9JWG - chains B and A; structure by electron microscopy, 3.47 A resolution.

# Chain B
Protein: E3 ubiquitin-protein ligase IpaH1.4
Organism: Shigella flexneri
Notes: EC 2.3.2.27
UniProtKB: A0A0H2USG1 (IPA14_SHIFL); residues 1-575 here = UniProt positions 1-575
Amino-acid sequence (579 residues; each row starts with the number of its first residue; numbers below 1 keep their minus sign (Gly-3 is residue -3)):
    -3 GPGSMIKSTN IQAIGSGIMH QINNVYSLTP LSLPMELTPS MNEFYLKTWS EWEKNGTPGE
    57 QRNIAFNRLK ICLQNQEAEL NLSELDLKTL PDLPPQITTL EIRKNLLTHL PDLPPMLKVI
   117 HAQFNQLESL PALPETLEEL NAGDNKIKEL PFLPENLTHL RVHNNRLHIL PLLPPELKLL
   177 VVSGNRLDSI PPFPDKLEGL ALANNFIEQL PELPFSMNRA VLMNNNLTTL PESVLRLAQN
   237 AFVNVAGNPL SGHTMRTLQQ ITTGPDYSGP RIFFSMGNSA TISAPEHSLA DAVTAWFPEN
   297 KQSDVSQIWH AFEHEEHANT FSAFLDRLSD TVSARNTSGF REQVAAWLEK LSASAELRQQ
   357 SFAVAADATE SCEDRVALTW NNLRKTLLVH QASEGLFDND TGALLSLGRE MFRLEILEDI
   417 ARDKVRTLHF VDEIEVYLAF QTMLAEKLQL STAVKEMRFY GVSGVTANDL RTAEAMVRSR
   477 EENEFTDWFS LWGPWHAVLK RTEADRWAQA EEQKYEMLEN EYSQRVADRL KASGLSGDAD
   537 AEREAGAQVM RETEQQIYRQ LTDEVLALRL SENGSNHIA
Unresolved in the structure: -3 to 36, 272-575
Sequence notes: expression tag (-3 to 0); conflict Met37 (Cys in A0A0H2USG1), Arg267 (Gln in A0A0H2USG1)
UniProt features mapped onto this chain:
  - region: Ser271 to Pro281 (Linker)
  - active site: Cys368 (Glycyl thioester intermediate)
  - mutagenesis: Arg99 to Lys100 (Strongly reduced ability to ubiquitinate host RNF31/HOIP), Arg157 (R157A: Abolished interaction with host RNF31/HOIP without affecting interaction with host RBCK1/HOIL-1), Arg215 (R215E: Abolished interaction with host RNF31/HOIP and RBCK1/HOIL-1), Phe238 to Asn240 (Abolished interaction with host RNF31/HOIP and RBCK1/HOIL-1), Phe269 (F269E: Abolished interaction with host RNF31/HOIP and RBCK1/HOIL-1)
From the paper describing this entry:
  - mutagenesis - R157A/R215E/C368A, A197R/C368A: abolished co-localization with Ring finger protein 213 (chain A)
  - mutagenesis - C368A: abolished stability with Ring finger protein 213 (chain A)

# Chain A
Protein: Ring finger protein 213
Organism: Homo sapiens
UniProtKB: A0A0A0MTR7 (A0A0A0MTR7_HUMAN); residues 371-5207 here = UniProt positions 371-5207
Amino-acid sequence (4841 residues; row label = number of the first residue in the row):
   367 GPGTSTLSPG GGVTVFFHAI ISLHFPFNPD LHKVFIRGGE EFGESKWDSN ICELHYTRDL
   427 GHDRVLVEGI VCISKKHLDK YIPYKYVIYN GESFEYEFIY KHQQKKGEYV NRCLFIKSSL
   487 LGSGDWHQYY DIVYMKPHGR LQKVMNHITD GPRKDLVKGK QIAAALMLDS TFSILQTWDT
   547 INLNSFFTQF EQFCFVLQQP MIYEGQAQLW TDLQYREKEV KRYLWQHLKK HVVPLPDGKS
   607 TDFLPVDCPV RSKLKTGLIV LFVVEKIELL LEGSLDWLCH LLTSDASSPD EFHRDLSHIL
   667 GIPQSWRLYL VNLCQRCMDT RTYTWLGALP VLHCCMELAP RHKDAWRQPE DTWAALEGLS
   727 FSPFREQMLD TSSLLQFMRE KQHLLSIDEP LFRSWFSLLP LSHLVMYMEN FIEHLGRFPA
   787 HILDCLSGIY YRLPGLEQVL NTQDVQDVQN VQNILEMLLR LLDTYRDKIP EEALSPSYLT
   847 VCLKLHEAIC SSTKLLKFYE LPALSAEIVC RMIRLLSLVD SAGQRDETGN NSVQTVFQGT
   907 LAATKRWLRE VFTKNMLTSS GASFTYVKEI EVWRRLVEIQ FPAEHGWKES LLGDMEWRLT
   967 KEEPLSQITA YCNSCWDTKG LEDSVAKTFE KCIIEAVSSA CQSQTSILQG FSYSDLRKFG
  1027 IVLSAVITKS WPRTADNFDD ILKHLLTLAD VKHVFRLCGT DEKILANVTE DAKRLIAVAD
  1087 SVLTKVVGDL LSGTILVGQL ELIIKHKNQF LDIWQLREKS LSPQDEQCAV EEALDWRREE
  1147 LLLLKKEKRC VDSLLKMCGN VKHLIQVDFG VLAVRHSQDL SSKRLNDTVT VRLSTSSNSQ
  1207 RATHYHLSSQ VQEMAGKIDL LRDSHIFQLF WREAAEPLSE PKEDQEAAEL LSEPEEESER
  1267 HILELEEVYD YLYQPSYRKF IKLHQDLKSG EVTLAEIDVI FKDFVNKYTD LDSELKIMCT
  1327 VDHQDQRDWI KDRVEQIKEY HHLHQAVHAA KVILQVKESL GLNGDFSVLN TLLNFTDNFD
  1387 DFRRETLDQI NQELIQAKKL LQDISEARCK GLQALSLRKE FICWVREALG GINELKVFVD
  1447 LASISAGEND IDVDRVACFH DAVQGYASLL FKLDPSVDFS AFMKHLKKLW KALDKDQYLP
  1507 RKLCDSARNL EWLKTVNESH GSVERSSLTL ATAINQRGIY VIQAPKGGQK ISPDTVLHLI
  1567 LPESPGSHEE SREYSLEEVK ELLNKLMLMS GKKDRNNTEV ERFSEVFCSV QRLSQAFIDL
  1627 HSAGNMLFRT WIAMAYCSPK QGVSLQMDFG LDLVTELKEG GDVTELLAAL CRQMEHFLDS
  1687 WKRFVTQKRM EHFYLNFYTA EQLVYLSTEL RKQPPSDAAL TMLSFIKSNC TLRDVLRASV
  1747 GCGSEAARYR MRRVMEELPL MLLSEFSLVD KLRIIMEQSM RCLPAFLPDC LDLETLGHCL
  1807 AHLAGMGGSP VERCLPRGLQ VGQPNLVVCG HSEVLPAALA VYMQTPSQPL PTYDEVLLCT
  1867 PATTFEEVAL LLRRCLTLGS LGHKVYSLLF ADQLSYEVAR QAEELFHNLC TQQHREDYQL
  1927 VMVCDGDWEH CYLPSAFSQH KVFVTPQAPL EAIQAYLAGH YRVPKQTLSA AAVFNDRLCV
  1987 GIVASERAGV GKSLYVKRLH DKMKMQLNVK NVPLKTIRLI DPQVDESRVL GALLPFLDAQ
  2047 YQKVPVLFHL DVTSSVQTGI WVFLFKLLIL QYLMDINGKM WLRNPCHLYI VEILERRTSV
  2107 PSRSSSALRT RVPQFSFLDI FPKVTCRPPK EVIDMELSAL RSDTEPGMDL WEFCSETFQR
  2167 PYQYLRRFNQ NQDLDTFQYQ EGSVEGTPEE CLQHFLFHCG VINPSWSELR NFARFLNYQL
  2227 RDCEASLFCN PSFIGDTLRG FKKFVVTFMI FMARDFATPS LHTSDQSPGK HMVTMDGVRE
  2287 EDLAPFSLRK RWESEPHPYV FFNDDHTTMT FIGFHLQPNI NGSVDAISHL TGKVIKRDVM
  2347 TRDLYQGLLL QRVPFNVDFD KLPRHKKLER LCLTLGIPQA TDPDKTYELT TDNMLKILAI
  2407 EMRFRCGIPV IIMGETGCGK TRLIKFLSDL RRGGTNADTI KLVKVHGGTT ADMIYSRVRE
  2467 AENVAFANKD QHQLDTILFF DEANTTEAIS CIKEVLCDHM VDGQPLAEDS GLHIIAACNP
  2527 YRKHSEEMIC RLESAGLGYR VSMEETADRL GSIPLRQLVY RVHALPPSLI PLVWDFGQLS
  2587 DVAEKLYIQQ IVQRLVESIS LDENGTRVIT EVLCASQGFM RKTEDECSFV SLRDVERCVK
  2647 VFRWFHEHSA MLLAQLNAFL SKSSVSKNHT ERDPVLWSLM LAIGVCYHAS LEKKDSYRKA
  2707 IARFFPKPYD DSRLLLDEIT RAQDLFLDGV PLRKTIAKNL ALKENVFMMV VCIELKIPLF
  2767 LVGKPGSSKS LAKTIVADAM QGPAAYSDLF RSLKQVHLVS FQCSPHSTPQ GIISTFRQCA
  2827 RFQQGKDLQQ YVSVVVLDEV GLAEDSPKMP LKTLHPLLED GCIEDDPAPH KKVGFVGISN
  2887 WALDPAKMNR GIFVSRGSPN ETELIESAKG ICSSDILVQD RVQGYFASFA KAYETVCKRQ
  2947 DKEFFGLRDY YSLIKMVFAA AKASNRKPSP QDIAQAVLRN FSGKDDIQAL DIFLANLPEA
  3007 KCSEEVSPMQ LIKQNIFGPS QKVPGGEQED AESRYLLVLT KNYVALQILQ QTFFEGDQQP
  3067 EIIFGSGFPK DQEYTQLCRN INRVKICMET GKMVLLLNLQ NLYESLYDAL NQYYVHLGGQ
  3127 KYVDLGLGTH RVKCRVHPNF RLIVIEEKDV VYKHFPIPLI NRLEKHYLDI NTVLEKWQKS
  3187 IVEELCAWVE KFINVKAHHF QKRHKYSPSD VFIGYHSDAC ASVVLQVIER QGPRALTEEL
  3247 HQKVSEEAKS ILLNCATPDA VVRLSAYSLG GFAAEWLSQE YFHRQRHNSF ADFLQAHLHT
  3307 ADLERHAIFT EITTFSRLLT SHDCEILESE VTGRAPKPTL LWLQQFDTEY SFLKEVRNCL
  3367 TNTAKCKILI FQTDFEDGIR SAQLIASAKY SVINEINKIR ENEDRIFVYF ITKLSRVGRG
  3427 TAYVGFHGGL WQSVHIDDLR RSTLMVSDVT RLQHVTISQL FAPGDLPELG LEHRAEDGHE
  3487 EAMETEASTS GEVAEVAEEA METESSEKVG KETSELGGSD VSILDTTRLL RSCVQSAVGM
  3547 LRDQNESCTR NMRRVVLLLG LLNEDDACHA SFLRVSKMRL SVFLKKQEES QFHPLEWLAR
  3607 EACNQDALQE AGTFRHTLWK RVQGAVTPLL ASMISFIDRD GNLELLTRPD TPPWARDLWM
  3667 FIFSDTMLLN IPLVMNNERH KGEMAYIVVQ NHMNLSENAS NNVPFSWKIK DYLEELWVQA
  3727 QYITDAEGLP KKFVDIFQQT PLGRFLAQLH GEPQQELLQC YLKDFILLTM RVSTEEELKF
  3787 LQMALWSCTR KLKAASEAPE EEVSLPWVHL AYQRFRSRLQ NFSRILTIYP QVLHSLMEAR
  3847 WNHELAGCEM TLDAFAAMAC TEMLTRNTLK PSPQAWLQLV KNLSMPLELI CSDEHMQGSG
  3907 SLAQAVIREV RAQWSRIFST ALFVEHVLLG TESRVPELQG LVTEHVFLLD KCLRENSDVK
  3967 THGPFEAVMR TLCECKETAS KTLSRFGIQP CSICLGDAKD PVCLPCDHVH CLRCLRAWFA
  4027 SEQMICPYCL TALPDEFSPA VSQAHREAIE KHARFRQMCN SFFVDLVSTI CFKDNAPPEK
  4087 EVIESLLSLL FVQKGRLRDA AQRHCEHTKS LSPFNDVVDK TPVIRSVILK LLLKYSFHDV
  4147 KDYIQEYLTL LKKKAFITED KTELYMLFIN CLEDSILEKT SAYSRNDELN HLEEEGRFLK
  4207 AYSPASRGRE PANEASVEYL QEVARIRLCL DRAADFLSEP EGGPEMAKEK QCYLQQVKQF
  4267 CIRVENDWHR VYLVRKLSSQ RGMEFVQGLS KPGRPHQWVF PKDVVKQQGL RQDHPGQMDR
  4327 YLVYGDEYKA LRDAVAKAVL ECKPLGIKTA LKACKTPQSQ QSAYFLLTLF REVAILYRSH
  4387 NASLHPTPEQ CEAVSKFIGE CKILSPPDIS RFATSLVDNS VPLLRAGPSD SNLDGTVTEM
  4447 AIHAAAVLLC GQNELLEPLK NLAFSPATMA HAFLPTMPED LLAQARRWKG LERVHWYTCP
  4507 NGHPCSVGEC GRPMEQSICI DCHAPIGGID HKPRDGFHLV KDKADRTQTG HVLGNPQRRD
  4567 VVTCDRGLPP VVFLLIRLLT HLALLLGASQ SSQALINIIK PPVRDPKGFL QQHILKDLEQ
  4627 LAKMLGHSAD ETIGVVHLVL RRLLQEQHQL SSRRLLNFDT ELSTKEMRNN WEKEIAAVIS
  4687 PELEHLDKTL PTMNNLISQD KRISSNPVAK IIYGDPVTFL PHLPRKSVVH CSKIWSCRKR
  4747 ITVEYLQHIV EQKNGKERVP ILWHFLQKEA ELRLVKFLPE ILALQRDLVK QFQNVQQVEY
  4807 SSIRGFLSKH SSDGLRQLLH NRITVFLSTW NKLRRSLETN GEINLPKDYC STDLDLDTEF
  4867 EILLPRRRGL GLCATALVSY LIRLHNEIVY AVEKLSKENN SYSVDAAEVT ELHVISYEVE
  4927 RDLTPLILSN CQYQVEEGRE TVQEFDLEKI QRQIVSRFLQ GKPRLSLKGI PTLVYRHDWN
  4987 YEHLFMDIKN KMAQDSLPSS VISAISGQLQ SYSDACEVLS VVEVTLGFLS TAGGDPNMQL
  5047 NVYTQDILQM GDQTIHVLKA LNRCQLKHTI ALWQFLSAHK SEQLLRLHKE PFGEISSRYK
  5107 ADLSPENAKL LSTFLNQTGL DAFLLELHEM IILKLKNPQT QTEERFRPQW SLRDTLVSYM
  5167 QTKESEILPE MASQFPEEIL LASCVSVWKT AAVLKWNREM R
Unresolved in the structure: 367-3700, 4100-4110, 4209-4220, 4492-4498, 4515-4521, 4536-4547, 4655-4663, 4980-5207
Sequence notes: expression tag (367-370)
From the paper describing this entry:
  - mutagenesis - L4036R/C4516A: decreased catalytic activity with E3 ubiquitin-protein ligase IpaH1.4 (chain B)

# How chain B and chain A interact
Pairs across the interface (27):
  Phe120(B) with Arg3991(A)
  Asp140(B) with His4014(A)
  Arg157(B) with Cys4035(A), hydrogen bond (side chain-backbone); Leu4036(A)
  His159(B) with Tyr4034(A), hydrogen bond (side chain-backbone); Cys4035(A), hydrogen bond
  Asn160(B) with Tyr4034(A)
  Leu175(B) with Leu4036(A), hydrophobic
  Val177(B) with Tyr4034(A); Leu4036(A), hydrophobic
  Ser179(B) with Pro4033(A), hydrogen bond (side chain-backbone); Tyr4034(A)
  Ala197(B) with Leu4036(A), hydrophobic
  Ala199(B) with Ser3998(A)
  Asn200(B) with Ser3998(A), hydrogen bond; Leu4001(A); Tyr4034(A), hydrogen bond
  Phe202(B) with Gln4099(A)
  Arg215(B) with Gln4029(A); Ile4031(A)
  Val217(B) with Pro4033(A), hydrophobic
  Met219(B) with Ile3999(A), hydrophobic; Pro4033(A), hydrophobic
  Asn220(B) with Ser3998(A), hydrogen bond (side chain-backbone); Ile3999(A); Leu4001(A)
  Asn240(B) with Trp4024(A)
Other interface residues (no listed pair), chain B (20 interface residues in all): Lys100, Gly180, Phe238
Other interface residues (no listed pair), chain A (17 interface residues in all): Phe3992, Asp4013, Ser4027, Thr4037

# Overview
20 residues of chain B face 17 of chain A across their interface; the contacts include 7 hydrogen bonds. Polar
pairs include Arg157(B)-Cys4035(A), His159(B)-Tyr4034(A) and His159(B)-Cys4035(A). The paper reports that
R157A/R215E/C368A and A197R/C368A of chain B abolish co-localization with Ring finger protein 213 (chain A);
C368A of chain B abolishes stability with Ring finger protein 213 (chain A).
Chain B is E3 ubiquitin-protein ligase IpaH1.4 (Shigella flexneri) and chain A is Ring finger protein 213
(Homo sapiens); the structure, Cryo-EM Focused Refined Map of Human RNF213 E3 module and IpaH1.4 LRR domain,
was determined by electron microscopy, deposited together with 9JTA and 9JW1.
